8QG0 - chains A and P of the 4 polymer chains in the assembly; structure by electron microscopy, 3.43 A resolution.

Chain A:
Protein: Piwi protein
From: Archaeoglobus fulgidus
UniProt: A0A101DYI0 (A0A101DYI0_ARCFL); residue numbers follow UniProt; this construct covers 1-427
Sequence (427 residues; row label = number of the first residue in the row):
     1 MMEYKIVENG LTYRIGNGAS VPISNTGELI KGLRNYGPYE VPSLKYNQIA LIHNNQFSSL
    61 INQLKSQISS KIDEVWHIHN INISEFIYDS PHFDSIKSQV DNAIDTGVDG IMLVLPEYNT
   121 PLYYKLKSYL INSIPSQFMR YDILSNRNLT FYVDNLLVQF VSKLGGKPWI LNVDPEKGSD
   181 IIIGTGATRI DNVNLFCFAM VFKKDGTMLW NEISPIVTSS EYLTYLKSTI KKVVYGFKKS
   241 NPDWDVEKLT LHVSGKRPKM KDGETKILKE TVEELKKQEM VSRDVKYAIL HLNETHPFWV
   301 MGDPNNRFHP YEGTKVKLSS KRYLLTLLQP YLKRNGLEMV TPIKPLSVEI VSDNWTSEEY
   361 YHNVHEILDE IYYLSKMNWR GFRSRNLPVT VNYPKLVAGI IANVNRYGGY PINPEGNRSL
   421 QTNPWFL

Chain P:
Molecule: DNA target 17 nt
Sequence (17 nucleotides; row label = number of the first residue in the row):
     1 ATTCGGCCGT GTACAAT

Interface between chain A and chain P:
Contacting residue pairs (29; chain A residue first):
  Thr26(A) with DT17(P), base contact
  Gly27(A) with DT17(P), sugar contact
  Arg147(A) with DA15(P), base contact
  Phe151(A) with DA16(P), base contact; DT17(P), base contact
  Asp154(A) with DT17(P), hydrogen bond to the base
  Asn155(A) with DT17(P), hydrogen bond to the base
  Ala187(A) with DC8(P), sugar contact
  Thr188(A) with DC8(P), phosphate contact; DG9(P), hydrogen bond to the phosphate
  Arg189(A) with DC7(P), hydrogen bond to the sugar; DC8(P), hydrogen bond to the sugar; DG9(P), sugar contact
  Ser254(A) with DC8(P), hydrogen bond to the phosphate
  Gly255(A) with DC8(P), hydrogen bond to the phosphate
  Lys256(A) with DC7(P), phosphate contact
  His291(A) with DC7(P), salt bridge to the phosphate
  Leu292(A) with DC7(P), phosphate contact
  Asn293(A) with DG6(P), sugar contact; DC7(P), phosphate contact
  Thr295(A) with DG6(P), sugar contact; DC7(P), base contact
  His296(A) with DG6(P), phosphate contact
  Pro297(A) with DG6(P), phosphate contact
  Arg322(A) with DG5(P), hydrogen bond to the phosphate; DG6(P), salt bridge to the phosphate
  Tyr331(A) with DT17(P), phosphate contact
  Lys333(A) with DT17(P), phosphate contact
  Phe382(A) with DT17(P), base contact
Also at the interface, not in a pair above, chain A (32 interface residues in all): Ser24, Asn25, Ile30, Tyr118, Thr150, Glu294, Glu338, Ser347, Lys395, Arg406
Also at the interface, not in a pair above, chain P (11 interface residues in all): DT10, DG11, DC14

Summary:
32 residues of chain A face 11 of chain P across their interface, with 8 hydrogen bonds and 2 salt bridges.
Among the polar pairs are Asp154(A)-DT17(P), Asn155(A)-DT17(P) and Arg189(A)-DC7(P).
Chain A is Piwi protein (Archaeoglobus fulgidus) and chain P is DNA target 17 nt; the structure, Archaeoglobus
fulgidus AfAgo complex with AfAgo-N protein (fAfAgo) bound with 17 nt RNA guide and 17 ..., was determined by
electron microscopy together with 8OK9, 8OLD, 8OLJ and 8PVV from the same study.
